PDB entry 6MDT | X-ray diffraction, 3.82 A resolution | chains B and D of the 6 polymer chains in the assembly

== Chain B ==
Name: Transmembrane protein gp41
From: Human immunodeficiency virus 1
UniProtKB: B3UES2 (B3UES2_9HIV1); residues 512-664 here correspond to UniProt positions 516-668 (UniProt number = residue number + 4)
Sequence (153 residues; each row starts with the number of its first residue):
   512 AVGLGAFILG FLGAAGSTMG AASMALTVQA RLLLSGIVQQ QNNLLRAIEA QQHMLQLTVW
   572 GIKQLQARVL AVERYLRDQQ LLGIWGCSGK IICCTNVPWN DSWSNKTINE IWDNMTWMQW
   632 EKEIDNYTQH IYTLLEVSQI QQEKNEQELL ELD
Unresolved in the structure: 550-566
Sequence notes: conflict Cys605 (Thr609 in B3UES2)
Disulfide bonds: Cys598-Cys604
Glycans and other covalent adducts: N-acetylglucosamine (NAG) linked to Asn611, Asn616, Asn637
From the paper describing this entry:
  - contacts within the chain: Met530-Trp623, Met530-Trp628, Met530-Trp631
  - conformationally variable residues (loop rearrangement): Ser534

== Chain D ==
Name: 35O22 Fab heavy chain
From: Homo sapiens
Notes: antibody fragment or engineered binder
Sequence (243 residues; row label = number of the first residue in the row; a row labelled like 72A-72H holds insertion residues (72A, then the next letters in order)):
     1 EGQLVQSGAE LKKPGASVKI SCKTSGYRFN FYHINWIRQT AGRGPEWMGW IS
   52A P
    53 YSGDKNLAPA FQDRVIMTTD
72A-72H TEVPVTSF
    73 TSTGAAYMEI
82A-82C RNL
    83 KFDDTGTYFC AKGLLRDG
100A-100F SSTWLP
   101 YLWGQGTLLT VSSASTKGPS VFPLAPSSKS TSGGTAALGC LVKDYFPEPV TVSWNSGALT
   161 SGVHTFPAVL QSSGLYSLSS VVTVPSSSLG TQTYICNVNH KPSNTKVDKR VEPKSCDKGL
   221 EVLFQ
Unresolved in the structure: 223-225
Disulfide bonds: Cys22-Cys92, Cys140-Cys196

== How chain B and chain D interact ==
Contacting residue pairs (13; chain B residue first):
  Gly527(B) with Arg98(D), hydrogen bond (backbone-side chain)
  Thr529(B) with Arg98(D)
  Asn620(B) with Leu97(D)
  Asp624(B) with Arg98(D), hydrogen bond (backbone-backbone); Asp99(D), hydrogen bond (backbone-backbone); Gly100(D), hydrogen bond (side chain-backbone)
  Asn625(B) with Tyr32(D), hydrogen bond; Leu97(D); Arg98(D)
  Thr627(B) with Arg98(D)
  Met629(B) with Phe72H(D), hydrophobic
  Gln630(B) with Phe72H(D)
  Lys633(B) with Phe72H(D)
Interface residues without a listed pair, chain B (10 interface residues in all): Ser528
Interface residues without a listed pair, chain D (8 interface residues in all): Phe31, Leu96

== Summary ==
10 residues of chain B and 8 residues of chain D are in contact; the contacts include 5 hydrogen bonds. Among
the polar pairs are Gly527(B)-Arg98(D), Asp624(B)-Gly100(D) and Asn625(B)-Tyr32(D). Covalently linked
N-acetylglucosamine: at Asn611(B), Asn616(B) and Asn637(B). The paper reports conformational variability at
Ser534(B); contacts within the chain involving Met530(B), Trp623(B) and Trp628(B) among others.
Here chain B is Transmembrane protein gp41 (Human immunodeficiency virus 1) and chain D is 35O22 Fab heavy
chain (Homo sapiens). Entry 6MDT (Crystal structure of the B41 SOSIP.664 Env trimer with PGT124 and 35O22
Fabs, in P63 space ...) was determined by X-ray diffraction together with 6MCO and 6ME1 from the same study.
